Entry 4QNC (X-ray diffraction, 2.39 A resolution); this record covers chains A and B.

[Chain A (and B)]
Molecule: chemical transport protein
From: Leptospira biflexa serovar Patoc
Notes: chain B of this document is another copy of the same molecule, construct and numbering; everything in this record applies to it too
UniProt: B0SR19 (B0SR19_LEPBP); residue numbers follow UniProt; this construct covers 1-85
Sequence (93 residues; numbered 1 to 93; the number before each row is that of its first residue):
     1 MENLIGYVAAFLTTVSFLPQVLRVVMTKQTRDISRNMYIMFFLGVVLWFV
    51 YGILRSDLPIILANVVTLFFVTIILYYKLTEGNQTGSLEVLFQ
Unresolved in the structure: 82-93 (chain B: 83-93)
Construct notes: expression tag (86-93)
UniProt features mapped onto this chain:
  - mutagenesis: Trp-48 (W48A: Impairs glucose transport), Asn-64 (N64A: Impairs glucose transport)

[Interface between chain A and chain B]
Contacting residue pairs (88):
  Glu-2(A) / Tyr-51(B)
  Glu-2(A) / Arg-55(B)  salt bridge
  Ile-5(A) / Leu-47(B)
  Ile-5(A) / Val-50(B)  hydrophobic
  Ile-5(A) / Tyr-51(B)  hydrophobic
  Gly-6(A) / Tyr-51(B)
  Ala-9(A) / Gly-44(B)
  Ala-9(A) / Leu-47(B)  hydrophobic
  Ala-9(A) / Trp-48(B)  hydrogen bond (backbone-side chain)
  Ala-10(A) / Trp-48(B)  hydrophobic
  Phe-11(A) / Met-40(B)  hydrophobic
  Leu-12(A) / Met-40(B)
  Leu-12(A) / Gly-44(B)
  Thr-13(A) / Phe-41(B)
  Thr-13(A) / Gly-44(B)
  Thr-13(A) / Val-45(B)
  Thr-13(A) / Trp-48(B)  hydrogen bond
  Val-15(A) / Met-40(B)
  Ser-16(A) / Met-37(B)
  Ser-16(A) / Met-40(B)
  Ser-16(A) / Phe-41(B)
  Phe-17(A) / Met-37(B)  hydrophobic
  Pro-19(A) / Ser-34(B)
  Pro-19(A) / Asn-36(B)
  Gln-20(A) / Asp-32(B)  hydrogen bond (side chain-backbone)
  Gln-20(A) / Ile-33(B)
  Gln-20(A) / Ser-34(B)  hydrogen bond (side chain-backbone)
  Gln-20(A) / Met-37(B)
  Arg-23(A) / Arg-31(B)  hydrogen bond (side chain-backbone)
  Arg-23(A) / Asp-32(B)
  Arg-23(A) / Ile-33(B)  hydrogen bond (side chain-backbone)
  Arg-23(A) / Ser-34(B)
  Gln-29(A) / Arg-31(B)
  Gln-29(A) / Asp-32(B)
  Thr-30(A) / Asp-32(B)
  Arg-31(A) / Arg-23(B)  hydrogen bond (backbone-side chain)
  Arg-31(A) / Gln-29(B)
  Arg-31(A) / Arg-31(B)
  Arg-31(A) / Asp-32(B)  hydrogen bond (backbone-side chain)
  Asp-32(A) / Gln-20(B)  hydrogen bond (backbone-side chain)
  Asp-32(A) / Arg-23(B)
  Asp-32(A) / Gln-29(B)
  Asp-32(A) / Thr-30(B)
  Asp-32(A) / Arg-31(B)  hydrogen bond (side chain-backbone)
  Asp-32(A) / Asp-32(B)  hydrogen bond (backbone-side chain)
  Ile-33(A) / Arg-23(B)
  Ile-33(A) / Asp-32(B)
  Ser-34(A) / Pro-19(B)
  Ser-34(A) / Gln-20(B)  hydrogen bond (backbone-side chain)
  Ser-34(A) / Arg-23(B)
  Asn-36(A) / Pro-19(B)
  Met-37(A) / Ser-16(B)
  Met-37(A) / Phe-17(B)  hydrophobic
  Met-37(A) / Gln-20(B)
  Met-37(A) / Tyr-38(B)
  Tyr-38(A) / Met-37(B)
  Met-40(A) / Leu-12(B)
  Met-40(A) / Val-15(B)
  Met-40(A) / Ser-16(B)
  Phe-41(A) / Thr-13(B)
  Phe-41(A) / Ser-16(B)
  Phe-41(A) / Phe-17(B)  hydrophobic
  Gly-44(A) / Ala-9(B)
  Gly-44(A) / Leu-12(B)
  Gly-44(A) / Thr-13(B)
  Leu-47(A) / Ile-5(B)
  Leu-47(A) / Val-8(B)  hydrophobic
  Leu-47(A) / Ala-9(B)  hydrophobic
  Leu-47(A) / Leu-12(B)  hydrophobic
  Trp-48(A) / Gly-6(B)
  Trp-48(A) / Ala-9(B)  hydrogen bond (side chain-backbone)
  Trp-48(A) / Ala-10(B)  hydrophobic
  Trp-48(A) / Thr-13(B)  hydrogen bond
  Trp-48(A) / Pro-59(B)
  Trp-48(A) / Ile-60(B)  hydrophobic
  Trp-48(A) / Ala-63(B)  hydrophobic
  Val-50(A) / Ile-5(B)  hydrophobic
  Tyr-51(A) / Glu-2(B)
  Tyr-51(A) / Gly-6(B)
  Tyr-51(A) / Asp-57(B)  hydrogen bond
  Tyr-51(A) / Pro-59(B)
  Arg-55(A) / Glu-2(B)  salt bridge
  Arg-55(A) / Asp-57(B)  salt bridge
  Asp-57(A) / Tyr-51(B)  hydrogen bond
  Asp-57(A) / Arg-55(B)  salt bridge
  Pro-59(A) / Tyr-51(B)
  Ile-60(A) / Trp-48(B)  hydrophobic
  Ala-63(A) / Trp-48(B)  hydrophobic
Interface residues without a listed pair, chain A (38 interface residues in all): Leu-43, Val-45, Leu-54
Interface residues without a listed pair, chain B (38 interface residues in all): Asn-3, Leu-43

[Overview]
Chain A and chain B each contribute 38 residues to their interface, with 16 hydrogen bonds and 4 salt bridges.
Among the polar pairs are Glu-2(A)/Arg-55(B), Arg-55(A)/Asp-57(B) and Ala-9(A)/Trp-48(B). Curated annotation
(UniProt) lists 2 mutagenesis sites on chain A.
Both chains are chemical transport protein (Leptospira biflexa serovar Patoc). Entry 4QNC (Crystal structure
of a SemiSWEET in an occluded state) was determined by X-ray diffraction together with 4QND from the same
study.
